PDB entry 1HM7 | X-ray diffraction, 2.90 A resolution | chain A

== Chain A ==
Molecule: Pentalenene synthase
From: Streptomyces sp
Notes: EC 4.6.1.5
UniProt: Q55012 (PTLS_STRS3); residues 2-337 here correspond to UniProt positions 1-336 (UniProt number = residue number - 1)
Sequence (336 residues; each row starts with the number of its first residue):
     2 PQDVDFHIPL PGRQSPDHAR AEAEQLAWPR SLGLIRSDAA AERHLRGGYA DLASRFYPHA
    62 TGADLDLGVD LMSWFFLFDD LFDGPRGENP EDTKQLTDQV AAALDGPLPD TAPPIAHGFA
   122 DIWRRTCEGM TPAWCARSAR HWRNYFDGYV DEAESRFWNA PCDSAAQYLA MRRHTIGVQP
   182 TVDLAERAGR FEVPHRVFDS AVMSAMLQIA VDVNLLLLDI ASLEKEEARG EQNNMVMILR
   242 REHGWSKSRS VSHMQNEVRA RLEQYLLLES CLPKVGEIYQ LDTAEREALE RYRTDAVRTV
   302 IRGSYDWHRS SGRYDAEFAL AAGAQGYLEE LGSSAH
Unresolved in the structure: 2-6, 158-165, 231-234, 240-247, 311-337
Disulfides: Cys128-Cys136
Construct notes: engineered mutation Leu219 (Asn218 in Q55012)
UniProt features mapped onto this chain:
  - binding site (Mg(2+)): Asp81, Glu228

== In short ==
From UniProt: Mg2+-binding residues Asp81 and Glu228.
Chain A is Pentalenene synthase (Streptomyces sp); the structure, N219L pentalenene synthase, was determined
by X-ray diffraction together with 1HM4 from the same study.
